Entry 8J7S (electron microscopy, 2.84 A resolution); this record covers chains B and C of the 16 polymer chains in the assembly.

# Chain B
Protein: TIR domain-containing protein
Organism: Maribacter polysiphoniae
UniProtKB: A0A316E683 (A0A316E683_9FLAO); residue numbers follow UniProt; this construct covers 1-418
Sequence (418 residues; row label = number of the first residue in the row):
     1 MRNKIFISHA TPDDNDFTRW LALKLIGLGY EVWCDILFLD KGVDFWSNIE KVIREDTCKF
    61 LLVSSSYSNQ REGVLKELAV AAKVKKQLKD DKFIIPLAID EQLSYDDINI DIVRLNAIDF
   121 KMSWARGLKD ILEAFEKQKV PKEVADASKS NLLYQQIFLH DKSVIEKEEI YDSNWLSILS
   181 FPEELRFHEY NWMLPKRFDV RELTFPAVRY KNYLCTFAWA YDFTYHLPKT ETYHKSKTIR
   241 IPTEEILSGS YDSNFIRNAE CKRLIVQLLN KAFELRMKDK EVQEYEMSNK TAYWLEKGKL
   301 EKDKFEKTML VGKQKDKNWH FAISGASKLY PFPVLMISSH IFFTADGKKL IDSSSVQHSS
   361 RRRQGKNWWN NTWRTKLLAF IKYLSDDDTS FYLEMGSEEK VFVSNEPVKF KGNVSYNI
From the paper describing this entry:
  - binding site for the 24-nt DNA strand: Arg201, Asn270, Lys328, Ser359, Lys366
  - binding site for the 19-nt RNA strand (chain C): Arg209, Lys211, Glu260, Arg263, Ser288, His340, His358, Arg361, Arg362
  - binding site for the 19-nt RNA strand: Arg257
  - binding site for the 24-nt DNA strand: Lys313, Lys315
  - self-association interface (contacts with another copy of this molecule): Lys83
  - catalytic residues: Glu77 (proposed by the authors, not directly observed)

# Chain C
Molecule: 19-nt RNA strand
Sequence (19 nucleotides; numbered 1 to 19; the number before each row is that of its first residue):
     1 UGACGGCUCU AAUCUAUUA

# Interface between chain B and chain C
Pairs across the interface (19):
  Lys196(B) with A19(C), phosphate contact
  Tyr210(B) with U17(C), sugar contact; U18(C), sugar contact
  Lys211(B) with U17(C), phosphate contact; U18(C), sugar contact
  Glu260(B) with A16(C), hydrogen bond to the sugar
  Arg263(B) with A16(C), base contact
  Met287(B) with U8(C), phosphate contact; C9(C), phosphate contact
  Ser288(B) with C9(C), hydrogen bond to the phosphate
  His340(B) with U8(C), salt bridge to the phosphate
  Ser354(B) with U8(C), hydrogen bond to the sugar; C9(C), sugar contact
  His358(B) with G6(C), base contact; C7(C), hydrogen bond to the base; U8(C), sugar contact
  Arg361(B) with C7(C), sugar contact
  Arg362(B) with G6(C), hydrogen bond to the sugar; C7(C), hydrogen bond to the sugar
Other interface residues (no listed pair), chain B (14 interface residues in all): Arg209, Glu286

# Summary
14 residues of chain B face 8 of chain C across their interface; the contacts include 6 hydrogen bonds and 1
salt bridge. Among the polar pairs are His358(B)-C7(C), Glu260(B)-A16(C) and Ser354(B)-U8(C). From the paper:
the catalytic residue Glu77(B); a binding site for the 19-nt RNA strand (chain C) at Arg209(B), Lys211(B) and
Glu260(B) among others.
Chain B is TIR domain-containing protein (Maribacter polysiphoniae) and chain C is a 19-nt RNA strand; the
structure, Structure of the SPARTA complex, was determined by electron microscopy.
